4ASS - chains H and I of the 11 polymer chains in the assembly; structure by X-ray diffraction, 7.00 A resolution (low resolution: residue-level contacts below are approximate; hydrogen-bond / salt-bridge calls are withheld).

[Chain H (and I)]
Name: Tubr from bacillus thuringiensis pbtoxis
From: Bacillus thuringiensis
Notes: chain I of this document is another copy of the same molecule, construct and numbering; everything in this record applies to it too
Reference sequence: Q8KNP2 (Q8KNP2_BACTI); residues 1-104 here = UniProt positions 1-104
Amino-acid sequence (104 residues; row label = number of the first residue in the row):
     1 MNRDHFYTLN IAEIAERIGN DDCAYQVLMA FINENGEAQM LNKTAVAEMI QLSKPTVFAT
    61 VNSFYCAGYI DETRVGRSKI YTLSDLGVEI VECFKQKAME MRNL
Unresolved in the structure: 1-5, 99-104
Modified positions: Mse1, Mse99, Mse101 (selenomethionine); Mse29, Mse40, Mse49 (selenomethionine; parent Met)
Curated features (UniProtKB/Swiss-Prot):
  - DNA-binding region (HTH): K43 to I50, K54 to Y65

[Chain H / chain I interface]
Contacting residue pairs (14; chain H residue first):
  Mse40(H) - T73(I)
  Mse40(H) - R74(I)
  Mse40(H) - V75(I)
  N42(H) - V75(I)
  N42(H) - G76(I)
  N42(H) - R77(I)
  R74(H) - Mse40(I)
  V75(H) - Mse40(I)
  V75(H) - V75(I)
  V75(H) - I80(I)
  G76(H) - N42(I)
  R77(H) - N42(I)
  I80(H) - V75(I)
  I80(H) - G76(I)
Interface residues without a listed pair, chain H (8 interface residues in all): T73

[Summary]
The chain H/chain I interface involves 8 residues from each chain. UniProt lists a DNA-binding region on chain
H.
Both chains are Tubr from bacillus thuringiensis pbtoxis (Bacillus thuringiensis). Entry 4ASS (TubR bound to
tubC - 26 bp - from Bacillus thuringiensis serovar israelensis pBtoxis) was determined by X-ray diffraction
(same publication as 4ASN and 4ASO).
